Entry 1A4Z (X-ray diffraction, 2.75 A resolution); this record covers chains A and B of the 4 polymer chains in the assembly.

Chain A (and B):
Protein: Aldehyde dehydrogenase
Source organism: Bos taurus
Notes: EC 1.2.1.3; fragment: nad binding domain; chain B of this document is another copy of the same molecule, construct and numbering; everything in this record applies to it too
UniProtKB: P20000 (ALDH2_BOVIN); residues 2-500 here correspond to UniProt positions 22-520 (UniProt number = residue number + 20)
Chain sequence (499 residues; each row starts with the number of its first residue):
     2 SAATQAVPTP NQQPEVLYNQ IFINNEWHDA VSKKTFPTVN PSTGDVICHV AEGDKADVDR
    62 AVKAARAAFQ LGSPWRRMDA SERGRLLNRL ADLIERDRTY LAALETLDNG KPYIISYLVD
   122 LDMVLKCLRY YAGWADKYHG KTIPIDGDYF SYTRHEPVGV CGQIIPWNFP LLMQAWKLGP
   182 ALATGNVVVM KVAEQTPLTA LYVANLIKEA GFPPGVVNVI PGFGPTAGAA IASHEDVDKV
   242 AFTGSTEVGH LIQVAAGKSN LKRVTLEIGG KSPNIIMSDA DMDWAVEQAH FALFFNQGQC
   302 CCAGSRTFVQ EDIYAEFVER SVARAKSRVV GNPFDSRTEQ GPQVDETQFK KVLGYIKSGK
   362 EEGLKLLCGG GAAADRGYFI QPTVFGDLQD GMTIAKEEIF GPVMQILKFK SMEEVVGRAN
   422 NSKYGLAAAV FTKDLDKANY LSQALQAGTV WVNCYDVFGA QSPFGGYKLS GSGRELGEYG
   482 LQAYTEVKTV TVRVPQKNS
Unresolved in the structure: 2-7
Residues lining bound ligands: NAD (nicotinamide-adenine-dinucleotide): I165, I166, P167, W168, N169, M174, W177, K192, V193, A194, E195, Q196, F224, G225, P226, G229, A230, F243, T244, G245, S246, V249, L252, I253, E268, I269, G270, G271, C302, E399, F401, L427, F465, E476

How chain A and chain B interact:
Residue-residue contacts (137; chain A residue first):
  L72(A) - Y441(B)
  L72(A) - A445(B)  hydrophobic
  K127(A) - D147(B)  salt bridge
  K142(A) - E479(B)  salt bridge
  K142(A) - Y480(B)
  I144(A) - Q462(B)
  I144(A) - S463(B)
  I144(A) - P464(B)
  P145(A) - Q462(B)
  I146(A) - G460(B)
  I146(A) - Q462(B)
  I146(A) - S463(B)
  D147(A) - K127(B)  salt bridge
  D147(A) - Q462(B)
  Y150(A) - C455(B)  hydrophobic
  Y150(A) - V458(B)  hydrophobic
  S152(A) - S463(B)  hydrogen bond
  T154(A) - P464(B)
  T154(A) - Y480(B)  hydrogen bond
  R155(A) - Q444(B)
  H156(A) - Y480(B)  hydrogen bond
  E157(A) - Q444(B)
  E157(A) - Y468(B)  hydrogen bond
  E236(A) - K424(B)  salt bridge
  H251(A) - G258(B)  hydrogen bond (side chain-backbone)
  H251(A) - S260(B)
  H251(A) - L262(B)
  Q254(A) - Q254(B)
  Q254(A) - A257(B)
  Q254(A) - G258(B)
  Q254(A) - L262(B)
  Q254(A) - K263(B)  hydrogen bond (side chain-backbone)
  V255(A) - V255(B)  hydrophobic
  V255(A) - G258(B)
  V255(A) - K259(B)
  A257(A) - Q254(B)
  G258(A) - H251(B)  hydrogen bond (backbone-side chain)
  G258(A) - Q254(B)
  G258(A) - V255(B)
  K259(A) - V255(B)
  S260(A) - H251(B)
  L262(A) - H251(B)
  L262(A) - L267(B)  hydrophobic
  L262(A) - I269(B)  hydrophobic
  K263(A) - Q254(B)
  R264(A) - G467(B)
  R264(A) - Y468(B)  hydrogen bond (side chain-backbone)
  R264(A) - K469(B)  hydrogen bond (side chain-backbone)
  R264(A) - G472(B)  hydrogen bond (side chain-backbone)
  R264(A) - S473(B)
  I269(A) - L262(B)  hydrophobic
  W285(A) - R494(B)
  S443(A) - K489(B)  hydrogen bond (backbone-side chain)
  S443(A) - V491(B)
  Q444(A) - R155(B)
  Q444(A) - K489(B)  hydrogen bond (backbone-side chain)
  A445(A) - L72(B)  hydrophobic
  L446(A) - K489(B)  hydrogen bond (backbone-side chain)
  A448(A) - K489(B)
  G449(A) - K489(B)
  G449(A) - T490(B)  hydrogen bond (backbone-backbone)
  T450(A) - T490(B)
  V451(A) - K489(B)
  V451(A) - T490(B)  hydrogen bond (backbone-backbone)
  V451(A) - V491(B)
  V451(A) - T492(B)  hydrogen bond (backbone-backbone)
  W452(A) - T492(B)
  V453(A) - V491(B)  hydrophobic
  V453(A) - T492(B)  hydrogen bond (backbone-backbone)
  V453(A) - V493(B)
  V453(A) - R494(B)  hydrogen bond (backbone-backbone)
  N454(A) - R494(B)
  C455(A) - Y150(B)  hydrophobic
  C455(A) - T492(B)
  V458(A) - Y150(B)
  V458(A) - T492(B)
  G460(A) - I146(B)
  Q462(A) - I144(B)
  Q462(A) - P145(B)
  Q462(A) - I146(B)
  Q462(A) - D147(B)
  S463(A) - I144(B)
  S463(A) - I146(B)
  S463(A) - S152(B)  hydrogen bond
  S463(A) - T490(B)
  P464(A) - I144(B)
  P464(A) - T154(B)
  P464(A) - T490(B)  hydrogen bond (backbone-side chain)
  G467(A) - R264(B)  hydrogen bond (backbone-side chain)
  G467(A) - E487(B)
  Y468(A) - E157(B)  hydrogen bond
  Y468(A) - R264(B)  hydrogen bond (backbone-side chain)
  Y468(A) - E487(B)
  Y468(A) - V488(B)
  Y468(A) - K489(B)
  L470(A) - N261(B)
  L470(A) - L262(B)  hydrophobic
  G472(A) - R264(B)  hydrogen bond (backbone-side chain)
  S473(A) - R264(B)
  R475(A) - E487(B)  salt bridge
  R475(A) - V488(B)  hydrogen bond (side chain-backbone)
  E479(A) - K142(B)  salt bridge
  Y480(A) - K142(B)
  Y480(A) - T154(B)  hydrogen bond
  Y480(A) - H156(B)  hydrogen bond
  Y480(A) - V488(B)  hydrophobic
  E487(A) - G467(B)
  E487(A) - Y468(B)
  E487(A) - R475(B)  salt bridge
  V488(A) - G449(B)
  V488(A) - P464(B)  hydrophobic
  V488(A) - Y468(B)
  V488(A) - R475(B)  hydrogen bond (backbone-side chain)
  V488(A) - Y480(B)  hydrophobic
  K489(A) - S443(B)  hydrogen bond (side chain-backbone)
  K489(A) - Q444(B)  hydrogen bond (side chain-backbone)
  K489(A) - L446(B)  hydrogen bond (side chain-backbone)
  K489(A) - A448(B)
  K489(A) - G449(B)
  K489(A) - Y468(B)
  T490(A) - G449(B)  hydrogen bond (backbone-backbone)
  T490(A) - T450(B)
  T490(A) - V451(B)  hydrogen bond (backbone-backbone)
  T490(A) - S463(B)
  T490(A) - P464(B)  hydrogen bond (side chain-backbone)
  V491(A) - S443(B)
  V491(A) - V451(B)
  T492(A) - V451(B)  hydrogen bond (backbone-backbone)
  T492(A) - W452(B)
  T492(A) - V453(B)  hydrogen bond (backbone-backbone)
  T492(A) - C455(B)
  T492(A) - V458(B)
  V493(A) - V453(B)
  R494(A) - W285(B)
  R494(A) - V453(B)  hydrogen bond (backbone-backbone)
  R494(A) - N454(B)
  R494(A) - C455(B)
Other interface residues (no listed pair), chain A (68 interface residues in all): Y153, T247, G250, N261, L267, K424, F459, K469, Q483
Other interface residues (no listed pair), chain B (72 interface residues in all): G141, Y153, E236, T247, G250, V265, N440, F459, L470, Q483

In short:
Chain A and chain B form an interface of 68 and 72 residues respectively, with 37 hydrogen bonds and 7 salt
bridges. Among the polar pairs are K127(A)-D147(B), K142(A)-E479(B) and E236(A)-K424(B). Ligands of chain A:
NAD.
Both chains are Aldehyde dehydrogenase (Bos taurus). Entry 1A4Z (Aldehyde dehydrogenase from bovine
mitochondria complex with NAD (reduced) and samarium (III)) was determined by X-ray diffraction (same
publication as 1AG8).
